7Z1N - chains A and R of the 17 polymer chains in the assembly; structure by electron microscopy, 3.90 A resolution.

Chain A:
Protein: DNA-directed RNA polymerase III subunit RPC1
From: Saccharomyces cerevisiae W303
Notes: EC 2.7.7.6
Reference sequence: P04051 (RPC1_YEAST); numbering as in UniProt (aligned over 1-1460)
Amino-acid sequence (1460 residues; numbered 1 to 1460; the number before each row is that of its first residue):
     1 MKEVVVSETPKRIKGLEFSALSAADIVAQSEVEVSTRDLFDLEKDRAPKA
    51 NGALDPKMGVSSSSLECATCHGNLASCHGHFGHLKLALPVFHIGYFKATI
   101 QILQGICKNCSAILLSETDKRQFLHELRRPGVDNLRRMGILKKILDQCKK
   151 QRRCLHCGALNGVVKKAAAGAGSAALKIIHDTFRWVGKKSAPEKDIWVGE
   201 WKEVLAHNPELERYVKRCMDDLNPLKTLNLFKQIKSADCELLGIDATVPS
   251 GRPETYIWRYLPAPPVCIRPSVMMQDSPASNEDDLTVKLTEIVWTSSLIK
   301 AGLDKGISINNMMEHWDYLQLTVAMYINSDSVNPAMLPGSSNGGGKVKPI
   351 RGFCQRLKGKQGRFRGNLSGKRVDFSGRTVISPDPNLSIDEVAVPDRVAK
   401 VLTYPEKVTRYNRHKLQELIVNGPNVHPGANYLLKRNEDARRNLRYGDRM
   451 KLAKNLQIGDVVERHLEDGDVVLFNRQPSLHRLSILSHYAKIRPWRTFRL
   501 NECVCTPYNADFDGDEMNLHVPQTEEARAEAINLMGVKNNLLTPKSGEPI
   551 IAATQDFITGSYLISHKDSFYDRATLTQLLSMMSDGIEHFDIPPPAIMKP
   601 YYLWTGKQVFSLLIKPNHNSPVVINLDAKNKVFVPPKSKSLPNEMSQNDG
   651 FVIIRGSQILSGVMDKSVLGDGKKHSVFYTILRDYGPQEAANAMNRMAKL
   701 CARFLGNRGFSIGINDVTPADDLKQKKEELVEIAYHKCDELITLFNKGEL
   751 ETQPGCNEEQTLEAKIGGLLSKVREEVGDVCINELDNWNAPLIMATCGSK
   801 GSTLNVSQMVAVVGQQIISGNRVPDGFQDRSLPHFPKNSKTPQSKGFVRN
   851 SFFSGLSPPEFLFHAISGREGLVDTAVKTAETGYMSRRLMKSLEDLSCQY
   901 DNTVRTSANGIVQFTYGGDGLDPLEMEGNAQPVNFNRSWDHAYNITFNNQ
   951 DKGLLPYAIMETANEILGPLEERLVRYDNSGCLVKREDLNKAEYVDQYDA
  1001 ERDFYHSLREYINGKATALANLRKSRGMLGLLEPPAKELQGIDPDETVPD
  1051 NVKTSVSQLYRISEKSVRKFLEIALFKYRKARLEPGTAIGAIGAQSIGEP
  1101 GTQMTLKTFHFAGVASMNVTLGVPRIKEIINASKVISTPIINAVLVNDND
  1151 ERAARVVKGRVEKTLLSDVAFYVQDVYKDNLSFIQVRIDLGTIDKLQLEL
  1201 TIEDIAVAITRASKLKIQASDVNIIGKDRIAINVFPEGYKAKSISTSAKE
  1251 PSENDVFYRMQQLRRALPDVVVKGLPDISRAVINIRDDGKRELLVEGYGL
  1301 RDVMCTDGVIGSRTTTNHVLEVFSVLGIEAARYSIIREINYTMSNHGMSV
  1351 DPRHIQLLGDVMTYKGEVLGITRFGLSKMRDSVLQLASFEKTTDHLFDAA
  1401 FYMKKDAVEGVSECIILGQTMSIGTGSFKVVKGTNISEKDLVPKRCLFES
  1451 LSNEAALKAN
Unresolved in the structure: 340-348, 1237-1252, 1459-1460
Bound ions: Zn2+ site 1: Cys67, Cys70, Cys77, His80; Zn2+ site 2: Cys107, Cys110, Cys154, Cys157; Mg2+: Asp511 (shared with G19(R) of chain R)
Ligand contacts: chapso (1N7): Lys1134, Val1135, Asp1277, Tyr1298, His1318, Glu1321
UniProt features mapped onto this chain:
  - region: Pro858 to Glu870 (Bridging helix)
  - binding site (Zn(2+)): Cys67, Cys70, Cys77, His80, Cys107, Cys110, Cys154
  - binding site (Mg(2+)): Asp511, Asp513, Asp515
  - mutagenesis: Thr506 (T506I: Temperature-sensitive), Asn509 (N509Y: Temperature-sensitive), Asn518 (N518Q: Temperature-sensitive)

Chain R:
Molecule: 24-nt RNA strand
Sequence (24 nucleotides; row label = number of the first residue in the row; numbers below 1 keep their minus sign (U-4 is residue -4)):
    -4 UAUGCUAUGCAUAACGCCACAGAG
Unresolved in the structure: -4 to 10
Bound ions: Mg2+: G19 (shared with Asp511(A) of chain A)

Interface between chain A and chain R:
Pairs across the interface (10):
  Val272(A) - G11(R)  sugar contact
  Met273(A) - G11(R)  sugar contact
  Gln275(A) - G11(R)  base contact
  Arg351(A) - C12(R)  salt bridge to the phosphate
  Arg476(A) - G19(R)  hydrogen bond to the sugar
  Pro478(A) - G19(R)  base contact
  Asp511(A) - G19(R)  phosphate contact
  Asp513(A) - G19(R)  sugar contact
  Gly514(A) - A18(R)  sugar contact
  Asp515(A) - G19(R)  hydrogen bond to the sugar

In short:
The interface between chain A and chain R involves 10 residues on one side and 4 on the other, with 2 hydrogen
bonds and 1 salt bridge. Polar contacts include Arg476(A)-G19(R), Asp515(A)-G19(R) and Arg351(A)-C12(R). Bound
to chain A: chapso.
Here chain A is DNA-directed RNA polymerase III subunit RPC1 (Saccharomyces cerevisiae W303) and chain R is a
24-nt RNA strand. Entry 7Z1N (Structure of yeast RNA Polymerase III Delta C53-C37-C11) was determined by
electron microscopy (same publication as 7Z1L, 7Z1M and 7Z1O).
